Entry 4DLQ (X-ray diffraction, 1.85 A resolution); this record covers chains A and B.

Chain A:
Molecule: Latrophilin-1
From: Rattus norvegicus
Notes: fragment: GAIN and HormR domains of CL1
UniProtKB: O88917 (LPHN1_RAT); residue numbers follow UniProt; this construct covers 460-837
Chain sequence (381 residues; row label = number of the first residue in the row):
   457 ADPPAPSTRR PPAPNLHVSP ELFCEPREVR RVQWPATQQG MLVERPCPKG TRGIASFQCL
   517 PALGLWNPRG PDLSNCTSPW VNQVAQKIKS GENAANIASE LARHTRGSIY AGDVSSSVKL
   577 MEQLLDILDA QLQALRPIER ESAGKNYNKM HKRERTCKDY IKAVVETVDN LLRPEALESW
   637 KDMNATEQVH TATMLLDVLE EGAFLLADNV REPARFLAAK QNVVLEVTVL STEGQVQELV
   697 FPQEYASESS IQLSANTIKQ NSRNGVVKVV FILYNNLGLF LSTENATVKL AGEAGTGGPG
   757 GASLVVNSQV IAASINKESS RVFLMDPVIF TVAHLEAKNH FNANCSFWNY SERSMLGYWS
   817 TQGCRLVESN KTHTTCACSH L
Not modelled in the structure: 457-473, 593-603
Disulfides: C480-C515, C503-C532, C801-C832, C820-C834
Glycans and other covalent adducts: N-acetylglucosamine (NAG) linked to N531, N640, N741, N800, N826
Construct notes: expression tag (457-459)
From the paper describing this entry:
  - contacts within the chain: C820-C834
  - mutagenesis - H836S, L837A: decreased catalytic activity
  - mutagenesis - H836S, L837A: unchanged localization
  - catalytic residues: H836 (proposed by the authors, not directly observed)

Chain B:
Molecule: Latrophilin-1
From: Rattus norvegicus
UniProtKB: O88917 (LPHN1_RAT); residues 838-850 here = UniProt positions 838-850
Chain sequence (18 residues; numbered 838 to 855; the number before each row is that of its first residue):
   838 TNFAVLMAHR EIYHHHHH
Not modelled in the structure: 853-855
Construct notes: expression tag (851-855)
From the paper describing this entry:
  - mutagenesis - T838G: decreased catalytic activity
  - mutagenesis - T838G: unchanged localization
  - catalytic residues: T838 (proposed by the authors, not directly observed)
  - mutagenesis - T838A, T838P: decreased localization
  - mutagenesis - T838A, T838P: decreased stability

Chain A / chain B interface:
Pairs across the interface (74):
  L652(A) - N839(B)
  T739(A) - L843(B)
  A742(A) - L843(B)  hydrophobic
  V744(A) - L843(B)  hydrophobic
  L746(A) - A845(B)  hydrophobic
  E749(A) - E848(B)
  A750(A) - A845(B)  hydrophobic
  A750(A) - H846(B)
  A750(A) - E848(B)
  G751(A) - H846(B)  hydrogen bond (backbone-backbone)
  G751(A) - R847(B)
  G751(A) - E848(B)
  T752(A) - H846(B)
  T752(A) - R847(B)
  G753(A) - H846(B)
  S759(A) - A845(B)
  S759(A) - H846(B)  hydrogen bond (backbone-backbone)
  L760(A) - M844(B)
  V761(A) - L843(B)
  V761(A) - M844(B)  hydrogen bond (backbone-backbone)
  V762(A) - A841(B)  hydrophobic
  V762(A) - V842(B)
  N763(A) - V842(B)  hydrogen bond (backbone-backbone)
  N763(A) - M844(B)  hydrogen bond
  S764(A) - A841(B)
  S764(A) - V842(B)  hydrogen bond (side chain-backbone)
  Q765(A) - F840(B)
  Q765(A) - A841(B)
  V766(A) - N839(B)
  V766(A) - F840(B)
  I767(A) - N839(B)
  I767(A) - F840(B)  hydrogen bond (backbone-backbone)
  A768(A) - T838(B)
  A768(A) - N839(B)
  A769(A) - T838(B)  hydrogen bond (backbone-backbone)
  S770(A) - T838(B)  hydrogen bond (side chain-backbone)
  V784(A) - F840(B)  hydrophobic
  F786(A) - F840(B)  hydrophobic
  V788(A) - V842(B)  hydrophobic
  H790(A) - M844(B)
  N795(A) - H846(B)
  N795(A) - R847(B)  hydrogen bond (backbone-backbone)
  N795(A) - Y850(B)
  H796(A) - M844(B)
  H796(A) - A845(B)
  H796(A) - H846(B)
  F797(A) - M844(B)
  F797(A) - A845(B)  hydrogen bond (backbone-backbone)
  F797(A) - H846(B)
  F797(A) - R847(B)
  N798(A) - L843(B)
  N798(A) - M844(B)
  A799(A) - V842(B)  hydrophobic
  A799(A) - L843(B)
  A799(A) - M844(B)  hydrophobic
  N800(A) - A841(B)
  N800(A) - V842(B)
  N800(A) - L843(B)  hydrogen bond (backbone-backbone)
  C801(A) - A841(B)
  S802(A) - F840(B)
  S802(A) - A841(B)  hydrogen bond (backbone-backbone)
  S802(A) - L843(B)
  F803(A) - T838(B)
  F803(A) - N839(B)
  F803(A) - F840(B)  hydrophobic
  W804(A) - N839(B)  hydrogen bond (backbone-backbone)
  W815(A) - N839(B)
  W815(A) - A841(B)  hydrophobic
  W815(A) - L843(B)  hydrophobic
  T830(A) - V842(B)
  C832(A) - V842(B)  hydrophobic
  C834(A) - F840(B)  hydrophobic
  H836(A) - F840(B)
  L837(A) - T838(B)  hydrogen bond (backbone-side chain)
Interface residues without a listed pair, chain A (48 interface residues in all): E656, I707, Y730, A758, Y806, C820
Interface residues without a listed pair, chain B (13 interface residues in all): I849

Overview:
The interface between chain A and chain B involves 48 residues on one side and 13 on the other; the contacts
include 15 hydrogen bonds. Polar pairs include N763(A)-M844(B), S764(A)-V842(B) and S770(A)-T838(B). The paper
reports catalytic residues H836(A) and T838(B); H836S and L837A of chain A reduce catalytic activity; 5
substitutions were tested in all.
Chain A is Latrophilin-1 and chain B is Latrophilin-1, both from Rattus norvegicus; the structure, Crystal
structure of the GAIN and HormR domains of CIRL 1/Latrophilin 1 (CL1), was determined by X-ray diffraction
together with 4DLO from the same study.
